Entry 8G4N (electron microscopy, 2.67 A resolution); this record covers chains J and K of the 9 polymer chains in the assembly.

# Chain J
Name: Heavy Chain of 8E3 Fab
Source organism: Mus musculus
Notes: antibody fragment or engineered binder
Sequence (223 residues; each row starts with the number of its first residue; a row labelled like 82A-82C holds insertion residues (82A, then the next letters in order)):
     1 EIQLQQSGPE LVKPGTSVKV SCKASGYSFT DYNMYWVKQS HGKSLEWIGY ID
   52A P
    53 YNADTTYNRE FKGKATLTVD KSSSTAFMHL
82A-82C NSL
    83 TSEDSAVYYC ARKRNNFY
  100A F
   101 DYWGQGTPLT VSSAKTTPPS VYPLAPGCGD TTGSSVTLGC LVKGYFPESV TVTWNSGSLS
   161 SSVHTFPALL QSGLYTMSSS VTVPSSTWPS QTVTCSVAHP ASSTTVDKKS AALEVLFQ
Disordered / not traced: 113-218
Disulfide bonds: Cys22-Cys92

# Chain K
Name: Light Chain of 8E3 Fab
Source organism: Mus musculus
Notes: antibody fragment or engineered binder
Sequence (213 residues; each row starts with the number of its first residue):
     1 YIVMTQSPKS MSMSLGERVT LSCRASEYVG SYVSWYQQKP EQSPKLLIYG ASNRYTGVPD
    61 RFAGSGSATD FTLTITSVQA EDLADYHCGQ TYNYPTFGGG TKLEIKRADA APTVSIFPPS
   121 SEQLTSGGAS VVCFLNNFYP KDINVKWKID GSERQNGVLN SWTDQDSKDS TYSMSSTLTL
   181 TKDEYERHNS YTCEATHKTS TSPIVKSFNR NEC
Disordered / not traced: 106-213
Disulfide bonds: Cys23-Cys88

# Chain J / chain K interface
Pairs across the interface (36):
  Tyr35(J) - Pro95(K)  hydrophobic
  Gln39(J) - Gln38(K)  hydrogen bond
  Gln39(J) - His87(K)
  Ser44(J) - Phe97(K)  hydrogen bond (side chain-backbone)
  Ser44(J) - Gly98(K)  hydrogen bond (side chain-backbone)
  Ser44(J) - Gly99(K)
  Leu45(J) - Phe97(K)  hydrophobic
  Trp47(J) - Tyr94(K)  hydrophobic
  Trp47(J) - Pro95(K)
  Tyr50(J) - Tyr94(K)
  Thr58(J) - Tyr94(K)
  Asn60(J) - Tyr1(K)  hydrogen bond
  Arg61(J) - Tyr1(K)  hydrogen bond (backbone-side chain)
  Tyr91(J) - Gln38(K)  hydrogen bond
  Tyr91(J) - Gln42(K)
  Tyr91(J) - Ser43(K)
  Lys95(J) - Thr91(K)
  Asn98(J) - Tyr32(K)
  Asn98(J) - Thr91(K)  hydrogen bond (backbone-side chain)
  Phe99(J) - Ser31(K)
  Phe99(J) - Tyr32(K)  hydrophobic
  Phe99(J) - Gly50(K)
  Phe99(J) - Thr91(K)  hydrogen bond (backbone-side chain)
  Tyr100(J) - Tyr36(K)
  Tyr100(J) - Leu46(K)  hydrophobic
  Tyr100(J) - Tyr49(K)  hydrophobic
  Phe100A(J) - Tyr36(K)  hydrogen bond (backbone-side chain)
  Phe100A(J) - Thr91(K)
  Phe100A(J) - Pro95(K)  hydrophobic
  Phe100A(J) - Phe97(K)  hydrophobic
  Asp101(J) - Tyr55(K)  hydrogen bond
  Trp103(J) - Tyr36(K)
  Trp103(J) - Pro44(K)
  Trp103(J) - Phe97(K)  hydrophobic
  Gly104(J) - Ser43(K)  hydrogen bond (backbone-side chain)
  Gln105(J) - Ser43(K)  hydrogen bond (backbone-side chain)
Interface residues without a listed pair, chain J (23 interface residues in all): Val37, Tyr59, Tyr102, Gly106
Interface residues without a listed pair, chain K (20 interface residues in all): Ser34

# Summary
The interface between chain J and chain K involves 23 residues on one side and 20 on the other, with 12
hydrogen bonds. Polar pairs include Gln39(J)-Gln38(K), Ser44(J)-Phe97(K) and Ser44(J)-Gly98(K).
Here chain J is Heavy Chain of 8E3 Fab and chain K is Light Chain of 8E3 Fab, both from Mus musculus. Entry
8G4N (Native GABA-A receptor from the mouse brain, alpha1-beta2-gamma2 subtype, in complex with GABA,
Zolpidem, and endogenous ...) was determined by electron microscopy, deposited together with 8FOI, 8G4O, 8G4X,
8G5F, 8G5G and 8G5H.
